Entry 4INT (X-ray diffraction, 2.90 A resolution); this record covers chains H and I of the 28 polymer chains in the assembly.

Chain H:
Name: Proteasome component PUP1
Source organism: Saccharomyces cerevisiae
Notes: EC 3.4.25.1
UniProt: P25043 (PSB7_YEAST); residues 1-232 here correspond to UniProt positions 30-261 (UniProt number = residue number + 29)
Chain sequence (232 residues; each row starts with the number of its first residue):
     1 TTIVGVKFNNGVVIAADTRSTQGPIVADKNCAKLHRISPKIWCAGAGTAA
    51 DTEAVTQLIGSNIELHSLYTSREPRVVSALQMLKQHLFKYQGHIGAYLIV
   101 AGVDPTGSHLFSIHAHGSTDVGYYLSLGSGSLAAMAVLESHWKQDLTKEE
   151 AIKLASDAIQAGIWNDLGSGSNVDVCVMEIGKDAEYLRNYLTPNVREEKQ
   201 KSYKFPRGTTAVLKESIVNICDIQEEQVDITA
Not modelled in the structure: 223-232
Swiss-Prot annotation at these positions:
  - active site: Thr1 (Nucleophile)
Covalently attached groups: HMB-Val-Ser-Phe(4-NH2CH2)-methyl vinyl sulfone, bound form (1G5) linked to Thr1
Small-molecule neighbours: 1G5 (HMB-Val-Ser-Phe(4-NH2CH2)-methyl vinyl sulfone, bound form): Arg19, Ser20, Thr21, Gln22, Cys31, Ala32, Lys33, His35, Gly45, Ala46, Gly47, Thr48, Ala49, Thr52, Glu53, Gly128, Ser129
What the authors report for this chain:
  - binding site for 1G5: Thr1, Glu53

Chain I:
Name: Proteasome component PUP3
Source organism: Saccharomyces cerevisiae
Notes: EC 3.4.25.1
UniProt: P25451 (PSB3_YEAST); residues 0-204 here correspond to UniProt positions 1-205 (UniProt number = residue number + 1)
Chain sequence (205 residues; numbered 0 to 204; the number before each row is that of its first residue; numbering starts at 0):
     0 MSDPSSINGGIVVAMTGKDCVAIACDLRLGSQSLGVSNKFEKIFHYGHVF
    50 LGITGLATDVTTLNEMFRYKTNLYKLKEERAIEPETFTQLVSSSLYERRF
   100 GPYFVGPVVAGINSKSGKPFIAGFDLIGCIDEAKDFIVSGTASDQLFGMC
   150 ESLYEPNLEPEDLFETISQALLNAADRDALSGWGAVVYIIKKDEVVKRYL
   200 KMRQD
Not modelled in the structure: 0
Swiss-Prot annotation at these positions:
  - modified residue: Ser30 (Phosphoserine)
  - cross-link: Lys69 (Glycyl lysine isopeptide (Lys-Gly) (interchain with G-Cter in ubiquitin))
Small-molecule neighbours: 1G5 (HMB-Val-Ser-Phe(4-NH2CH2)-methyl vinyl sulfone, bound form): Asp124, Leu125, Ile126, Cys128, Ile129

Interface between chain H and chain I:
Pairs across the interface - 67 pairs, chain H then chain I:
  Ile25(H) with Asp143(I); Phe146(I), hydrophobic
  Val26(H) with Phe146(I)
  Ala27(H) with Asp130(I)
  Asp28(H) with Asp130(I); Glu131(I)
  Lys29(H) with Asp134(I), salt bridge; Glu150(I), salt bridge
  Thr48(H) with Ile126(I)
  Ala49(H) with Cys128(I), hydrophobic
  Ala50(H) with Tyr95(I); Ile126(I), hydrophobic; Cys128(I), hydrophobic
  Asp51(H) with Tyr95(I), hydrogen bond; Arg98(I), salt bridge
  Ala54(H) with Tyr95(I)
  Tyr90(H) with Phe99(I), hydrophobic
  His93(H) with Arg98(I); Phe99(I)
  Ile94(H) with Phe99(I), hydrophobic
  Arg196(H) with Glu150(I), salt bridge
  Lys199(H) with Ser151(I); Tyr153(I), hydrogen bond (side chain-backbone)
  Ser202(H) with Glu154(I), hydrogen bond
  Tyr203(H) with Ser151(I); Leu152(I), hydrophobic
  Lys204(H) with Glu154(I); Leu157(I); Asp161(I), salt bridge
  Phe205(H) with Leu152(I), hydrophobic; Glu164(I); Gln168(I)
  Pro206(H) with Glu164(I)
  Arg207(H) with Glu158(I); Glu160(I), salt bridge; Asp161(I), salt bridge
  Gly208(H) with Glu164(I), hydrogen bond (backbone-side chain)
  Thr209(H) with Glu164(I), hydrogen bond (backbone-side chain)
  Thr210(H) with Glu164(I), hydrogen bond (backbone-side chain); Ser167(I); Gln168(I), hydrogen bond; Leu199(I)
  Ala211(H) with Leu199(I); Lys200(I), hydrogen bond (backbone-backbone)
  Val212(H) with Phe163(I), hydrophobic; Tyr198(I)
  Leu213(H) with Tyr198(I), hydrogen bond (backbone-backbone); Leu199(I); Lys200(I)
  Lys214(H) with Lys196(I); Arg197(I); Tyr198(I), hydrogen bond (backbone-backbone)
  Glu215(H) with Val195(I); Lys196(I); Arg197(I), salt bridge
  Ser216(H) with Val195(I); Lys196(I), hydrogen bond (backbone-backbone)
  Ile217(H) with Val194(I)
  Val218(H) with His44(I); Tyr187(I), hydrophobic; Val194(I), hydrogen bond (backbone-backbone); Lys196(I)
  Asn219(H) with His44(I)
  Ile220(H) with Gly46(I); His47(I); Val194(I), hydrophobic
  Asp222(H) with Lys74(I), salt bridge
Also at the interface, not in a pair above, chain H (36 interface residues in all): Gln57
Also at the interface, not in a pair above, chain I (41 interface residues in all): Phe49, Gln88, Asp124, Gly127, Thr165, Leu171

Summary:
36 residues of chain H and 41 residues of chain I are in contact, with 12 hydrogen bonds and 9 salt bridges.
Polar contacts include Lys29(H)-Asp134(I), Lys29(H)-Glu150(I) and Asp51(H)-Arg98(I). Bound to chain I:
compound 1G5. Compound 1G5 is covalently linked to Thr1(H). The paper reports a binding site for 1G5 at
Thr1(H) and Glu53(H).
Here chain H is Proteasome component PUP1 and chain I is Proteasome component PUP3, both from Saccharomyces
cerevisiae. Entry 4INT (Yeast 20S proteasome in complex with the vinyl sulfone LU122) was determined by X-ray
diffraction together with 4INR and 4INU from the same study.
